Entry 2F54 (X-ray diffraction, 2.70 A resolution); this record covers chains A and E of the 5 polymer chains in the assembly.

== Chain A ==
Molecule: HLA class I histocompatibility antigen
Organism: Homo sapiens
Notes: fragment: alpha 1, alpha 2, alpha 3, residues 25-298
UniProt: P01892 (1A02_HUMAN); residues 1-274 here correspond to UniProt positions 25-298 (UniProt number = residue number + 24)
Chain sequence (274 residues; row label = number of the first residue in the row):
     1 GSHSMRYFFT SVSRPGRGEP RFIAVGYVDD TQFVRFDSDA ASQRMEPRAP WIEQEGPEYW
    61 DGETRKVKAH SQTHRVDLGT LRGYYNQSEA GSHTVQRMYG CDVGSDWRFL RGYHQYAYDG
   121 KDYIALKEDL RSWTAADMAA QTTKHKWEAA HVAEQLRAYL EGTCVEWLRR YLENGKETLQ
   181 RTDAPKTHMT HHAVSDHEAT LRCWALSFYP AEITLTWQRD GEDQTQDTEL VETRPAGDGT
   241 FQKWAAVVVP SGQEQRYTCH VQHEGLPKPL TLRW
Disulfide bonds: C101-C164, C203-C259
Reported in the primary citation:
  - conformationally variable residues (side-chain flip): Q155

== Chain E ==
Molecule: T-cell receptor beta chain
Organism: Homo sapiens
UniProt: Q6NS87 (Q6NS87_HUMAN); aligned to UniProt positions 48-262 over residues 27-241 (the alignment contains insertions or deletions, so no single offset holds)
Chain sequence (241 residues; each row starts with the number of its first residue):
     1 GVTQTPKFQV LKTGQSMTLQ CAQDMNHEYM SWYRQDPGMG LRLIHYSVGA GITDQGEVPN
    61 GYNVSRSTTE DFPLRLLSAA PSQTSVYFCA SSYVGNTGEL FFGEGSRLTV LEDLKNVFPP
   121 EVAVFEPSEA EISHTQKATL VCLATGFYPD HVELSWWVNG KEVHSGVCTD PQPLKEQPAL
   181 NDSRYALSSR LRVSATFWQD PRNHFRCQVQ FYGLSENDEW TQDRAKPVTQ IVSAEAWGRA
   241 D
Disulfide bonds: C21-C89, C142-C207

== Interface between chain A and chain E ==
Pairs across the interface (14; chain A residue first):
  R65(A) with Y46(E), hydrogen bond; V48(E); D54(E)
  K68(A) with I52(E)
  A69(A) with V94(E), hydrophobic
  Q72(A) with E28(E); V48(E); G49(E); A50(E), hydrogen bond (side chain-backbone); T69(E), hydrogen bond
  T73(A) with E28(E), hydrogen bond; V94(E)
  K146(A) with N96(E)
  A150(A) with N96(E)
Interface residues without a listed pair, chain A (9 interface residues in all): R75, V76
Interface residues without a listed pair, chain E (12 interface residues in all): N26, T97

== Summary ==
The interface between chain A and chain E involves 9 residues on one side and 12 on the other; the contacts
include 4 hydrogen bonds. Polar contacts include R65(A)-Y46(E), Q72(A)-A50(E) and Q72(A)-T69(E). The paper
reports conformational variability at Q155(A).
Chain A is HLA class I histocompatibility antigen and chain E is T-cell receptor beta chain, both from Homo
sapiens; the structure, Directed evolution of human T cell receptor CDR2 residues by phage display
dramatically enhances affinity for ..., was determined by X-ray diffraction together with 2F53 from the same
study.
